6AGB - chains D and J of the 11 polymer chains in the assembly; structure by electron microscopy, 3.48 A resolution.

# Chain D
Protein: RNases MRP/P 32.9 kDa subunit
Organism: Saccharomyces cerevisiae (strain ATCC 204508 / S288c)
UniProtKB: P38336 (POP4_YEAST); numbering as in UniProt (aligned over 1-279)
Amino-acid sequence (279 residues; row label = number of the first residue in the row):
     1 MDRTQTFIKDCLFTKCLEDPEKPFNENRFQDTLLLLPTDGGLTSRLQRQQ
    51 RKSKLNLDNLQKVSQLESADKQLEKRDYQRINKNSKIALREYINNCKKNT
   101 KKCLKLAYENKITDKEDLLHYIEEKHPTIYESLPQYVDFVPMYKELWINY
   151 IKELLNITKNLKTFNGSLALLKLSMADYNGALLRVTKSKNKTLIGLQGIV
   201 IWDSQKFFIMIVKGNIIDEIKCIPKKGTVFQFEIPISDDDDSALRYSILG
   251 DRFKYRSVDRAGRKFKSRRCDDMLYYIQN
Not modelled in the structure: 25-76

# Chain J
Protein: Ribonuclease P/MRP protein subunit RPP1
Organism: Saccharomyces cerevisiae (strain ATCC 204508 / S288c)
Notes: EC 3.1.26.5
UniProtKB: P38786 (RPP1_YEAST); residues 1-293 here = UniProt positions 1-293
Amino-acid sequence (293 residues; numbered 1 to 293; the number before each row is that of its first residue):
     1 MLVDLNVPWPQNSYADKVTSQAVNNLIKTLSTLHMLGYTHIAINFTVNHS
    51 EKFPNDVKLLNPIDIKRRFGELMDRTGLKLYSRITLIIDDPSKGQSLSKI
   101 SQAFDIVAALPISEKGLTLSTTNLDIDLLTFQYGSRLPTFLKHKSICSCV
   151 NRGVKLEIVYGYALRDVQARRQFVSNVRSVIRSSRSRGIVIGSGAMSPLE
   201 CRNILGVTSLIKNLGLPSDRCSKAMGDLASLVLLNGRLRNKSHKQTIVTG
   251 GGSGNGDDVVNDVQGIDDVQTIKVVKRSMDAEQLGHASKRHKP

# Interface between chain D and chain J
Pairs across the interface (75):
  Tyr-136(D) with Ala-281(J)
  Val-140(D) with Ala-281(J)
  Phe-164(D) with Gln-270(J), hydrogen bond (backbone-side chain); Thr-271(J); Ile-272(J), hydrophobic
  Gly-166(D) with Thr-271(J)
  Leu-170(D) with Ser-242(J); His-243(J); Ile-247(J); Thr-249(J)
  Leu-171(D) with His-243(J)
  Leu-173(D) with Ile-247(J)
  Ser-174(D) with His-243(J); Ile-247(J)
  Tyr-178(D) with Ile-247(J)
  Leu-182(D) with Ala-281(J), hydrophobic
  Arg-184(D) with Met-279(J); Arg-290(J)
  Thr-186(D) with Gly-252(J), hydrogen bond (side chain-backbone); Ser-253(J)
  Lys-187(D) with Asp-258(J), salt bridge
  Gly-195(D) with Ala-287(J)
  Leu-196(D) with His-286(J)
  Gln-197(D) with Met-279(J); Asp-280(J); Arg-290(J)
  Lys-213(D) with Glu-282(J); Gly-285(J); His-286(J)
  Asn-215(D) with Lys-289(J)
  Gln-231(D) with Gly-252(J), hydrogen bond (side chain-backbone)
  Glu-233(D) with Lys-276(J); Arg-277(J); Ser-278(J); Met-279(J), hydrogen bond (side chain-backbone)
  Ile-236(D) with Arg-277(J)
  Asp-238(D) with Arg-277(J), hydrogen bond (backbone-side chain)
  Asp-239(D) with Arg-277(J), salt bridge
  Ser-242(D) with Val-274(J)
  Ala-243(D) with Lys-273(J); Val-274(J); Val-275(J), hydrogen bond (backbone-backbone)
  Leu-244(D) with Ile-272(J), hydrophobic; Lys-273(J)
  Arg-245(D) with Gly-251(J); Ser-253(J), hydrogen bond; Asp-257(J), salt bridge; Lys-273(J); Val-275(J)
  Tyr-246(D) with Val-248(J); Thr-249(J)
  Ser-247(D) with Ile-247(J); Val-248(J), hydrogen bond (backbone-backbone); Gly-250(J)
  Ile-248(D) with Ile-247(J), hydrophobic
  Leu-249(D) with Thr-246(J)
  Arg-252(D) with Gln-245(J)
  Phe-265(D) with Lys-244(J); Thr-246(J)
  Lys-266(D) with Lys-244(J)
  Ser-267(D) with Arg-239(J); Gln-245(J)
  Arg-269(D) with Val-150(J); Asn-151(J), hydrogen bond
  Cys-270(D) with Leu-231(J); Asn-235(J)
  Asp-271(D) with Leu-231(J)
  Met-273(D) with Leu-234(J), hydrophobic; Leu-238(J), hydrophobic
  Leu-274(D) with Asp-227(J)
  Tyr-276(D) with Leu-234(J), hydrophobic; Asp-258(J), hydrogen bond; Val-259(J)
  Ile-277(D) with Ser-230(J); Leu-234(J), hydrophobic
Also at the interface, not in a pair above, chain D (48 interface residues in all): Lys-144, Asn-165, Val-212, Phe-232, Asp-240, Arg-268
Also at the interface, not in a pair above, chain J (50 interface residues in all): Met-1, Arg-152, Gly-153, Lys-155, Lys-241, Val-260, Gln-283, Leu-284

# Overview
48 residues of chain D and 50 residues of chain J are in contact, with 10 hydrogen bonds and 3 salt bridges.
Among the polar pairs are Lys-187(D)/Asp-258(J), Asp-239(D)/Arg-277(J) and Arg-245(D)/Asp-257(J).
Chain D is RNases MRP/P 32.9 kDa subunit and chain J is Ribonuclease P/MRP protein subunit RPP1, both from
Saccharomyces cerevisiae (strain ATCC 204508 / S288c); the structure, Cryo-EM structure of yeast Ribonuclease
P, was determined by electron microscopy (same publication as 6AH3).
